8JFR - chains B and D of the 4 polymer chains in the assembly; structure by X-ray diffraction, 3.10 A resolution.

Chain B (and D):
Molecule: AcrIIA15
Source organism: Staphylococcus delphini
Notes: fragment: N-terminal domain; chain D of this document is another copy of the same molecule, construct and numbering; everything in this record applies to it too
Sequence (63 residues; row label = number of the first residue in the row; numbering starts at 0):
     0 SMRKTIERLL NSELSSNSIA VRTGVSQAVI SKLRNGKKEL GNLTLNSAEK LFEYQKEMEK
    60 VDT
Unresolved in the structure: 61-62 (chain D: 62)
From the paper describing this entry:
  - binding site for the 19-nt DNA strand: S14, S15, N16, S25, Q26, S30, K31, N34, K37
  - specificity-determining residues: K31
  - binding site for the 19-nt DNA strand: T43, S46

Interface between chain B and chain D:
Contacting residue pairs - 25 pairs, chain B then chain D:
  S0(B) - S0(D)  hydrogen bond (backbone-backbone)
  S0(B) - L44(D)
  R2(B) - L44(D)
  R2(B) - N45(D)  hydrogen bond
  R2(B) - E48(D)  salt bridge
  L39(B) - L44(D)
  G40(B) - T43(D)
  G40(B) - L44(D)  hydrogen bond (backbone-backbone)
  G40(B) - N45(D)  hydrogen bond (backbone-backbone)
  N41(B) - T43(D)
  L42(B) - L42(D)
  L42(B) - T43(D)
  L42(B) - L44(D)  hydrogen bond (backbone-backbone)
  T43(B) - G40(D)
  T43(B) - N41(D)
  T43(B) - L42(D)
  L44(B) - S0(D)
  L44(B) - R2(D)
  L44(B) - L39(D)
  L44(B) - G40(D)  hydrogen bond (backbone-backbone)
  L44(B) - L42(D)  hydrogen bond (backbone-backbone)
  N45(B) - R2(D)  hydrogen bond
  N45(B) - G40(D)  hydrogen bond (backbone-backbone)
  N45(B) - N41(D)  hydrogen bond
  E48(B) - R2(D)  salt bridge
Also at the interface, not in a pair above, chain B (11 interface residues in all): M1
Also at the interface, not in a pair above, chain D (12 interface residues in all): M1, I5

Overview:
The interface between chain B and chain D involves 11 residues on one side and 12 on the other, with 10
hydrogen bonds and 2 salt bridges. Among the polar pairs are R2(B)-E48(D), R2(B)-N45(D) and N45(B)-N41(D). The
paper reports a binding site for the 19-nt DNA strand at S14(B), S15(B) and N16(B) among others; the
specificity determinant K31(B).
Chain B and chain D are both AcrIIA15 (Staphylococcus delphini); the structure, N-terminal domain of AcrIIA15
in complex with palindromic DNA substrate, was determined by X-ray diffraction (same publication as 8JFO,
8JFT, 8JFU and 8JG9).
